PDB entry 3MRM | X-ray diffraction, 1.90 A resolution | chains A and B of the 3 polymer chains in the assembly

== Chain A ==
Name: HLA class I histocompatibility antigen, A-2 alpha chain
Source organism: Homo sapiens
Notes: fragment: HLA-A*0201 alpha chain, UNP resiude 25-300
Reference sequence: P01892 (1A02_HUMAN); residues 1-276 here correspond to UniProt positions 25-300 (UniProt number = residue number + 24)
Chain sequence (293 residues; row label = number of the first residue in the row):
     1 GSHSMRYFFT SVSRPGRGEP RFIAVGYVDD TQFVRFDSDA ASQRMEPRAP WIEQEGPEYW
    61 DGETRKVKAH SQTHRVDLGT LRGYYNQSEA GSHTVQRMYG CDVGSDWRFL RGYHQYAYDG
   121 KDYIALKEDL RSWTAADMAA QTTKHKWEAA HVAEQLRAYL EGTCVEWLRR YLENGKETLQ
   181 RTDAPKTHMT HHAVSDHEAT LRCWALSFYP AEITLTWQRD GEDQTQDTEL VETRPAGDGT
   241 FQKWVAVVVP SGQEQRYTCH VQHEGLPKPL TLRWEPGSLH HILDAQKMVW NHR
Disordered / not traced: 276-293
Cystine bridges: Cys101-Cys164, Cys203-Cys259
Differences from the reference sequence: engineered mutation Val245 (Ala269 in P01892); expression tag (277-293)

== Chain B ==
Name: Beta-2-microglobulin
Source organism: Homo sapiens
Reference sequence: P61769 (B2MG_HUMAN); residues 1-99 here correspond to UniProt positions 21-119 (UniProt number = residue number + 20)
Chain sequence (100 residues; row label = number of the first residue in the row; numbering starts at 0):
     0 MIQRTPKIQV YSRHPAENGK SNFLNCYVSG FHPSDIEVDL LKNGERIEKV EHSDLSFSKD
    60 WSFYLLYYTE FTPTEKDEYA CRVNHVTLSQ PKIVKWDRDM
Cystine bridges: Cys25-Cys80
Differences from the reference sequence: expression tag (0)
Swiss-Prot annotation at these positions:
  - modified residue: Gln2 (Pyrrolidone carboxylic acid)
  - glycosylation: Ile1 (N-linked (Glc) (glycation) isoleucine), Lys19 (N-linked (Glc) (glycation) lysine), Lys41 (N-linked (Glc) (glycation) lysine), Lys48 (N-linked (Glc) (glycation) lysine), Lys58 (N-linked (Glc) (glycation) lysine), Lys91 (N-linked (Glc) (glycation) lysine), Lys94 (N-linked (Glc) (glycation) lysine)

== How chain A and chain B interact ==
Pairs across the interface (61; chain A residue first):
  Phe8(A) with Ser55(B); Phe56(B)
  Phe9(A) with Phe56(B)
  Thr10(A) with Phe56(B); Phe62(B)
  Val12(A) with Ser33(B)
  Ile23(A) with Leu54(B)
  Val25(A) with Asp53(B); Leu54(B); Ser55(B)
  Tyr27(A) with Ser55(B); Tyr63(B), hydrogen bond
  Gln32(A) with Asp53(B), hydrogen bond
  Arg35(A) with Asp53(B), salt bridge
  Arg48(A) with Asp53(B), salt bridge
  His93(A) with Met0(B)
  Gln96(A) with His31(B), hydrogen bond; Phe56(B); Trp60(B), hydrogen bond (side chain-backbone); Phe62(B)
  Arg97(A) with Phe56(B)
  Met98(A) with Lys58(B)
  Gln115(A) with Lys58(B), hydrogen bond; Trp60(B)
  Tyr116(A) with Trp60(B)
  Ala117(A) with Trp60(B)
  Asp119(A) with Met0(B); Ile1(B); His31(B)
  Gly120(A) with Ile1(B); Arg3(B), hydrogen bond (backbone-side chain); His31(B); Trp60(B)
  Lys121(A) with Ile1(B)
  Asp122(A) with Trp60(B), hydrogen bond
  His192(A) with Asp98(B), salt bridge
  Arg202(A) with Asp98(B), hydrogen bond (side chain-backbone); Met99(B), hydrogen bond
  Trp204(A) with Asp98(B); Met99(B)
  Val231(A) with Gln8(B)
  Glu232(A) with Lys6(B); Gln8(B), hydrogen bond (backbone-side chain); Tyr26(B); Ser28(B), hydrogen bond
  Arg234(A) with Gln8(B), hydrogen bond; Tyr10(B); Met99(B), hydrogen bond (side chain-backbone)
  Pro235(A) with Tyr10(B), hydrogen bond (backbone-side chain); Asn24(B); Tyr26(B); Leu65(B), hydrophobic
  Ala236(A) with Arg12(B), hydrogen bond (backbone-side chain); Asn24(B), hydrogen bond (backbone-side chain)
  Gly237(A) with Arg12(B); Leu65(B)
  Asp238(A) with Arg12(B)
  Gln242(A) with Tyr10(B); Ser11(B); Arg12(B), hydrogen bond (side chain-backbone)
  Trp244(A) with Met99(B), hydrogen bond (side chain-backbone)
Interface residues without a listed pair, chain A (37 interface residues in all): Thr94, Arg111, Leu206, Thr233
Interface residues without a listed pair, chain B (27 interface residues in all): His13, Pro14, Asp59

== Overview ==
Chain A and chain B form an interface of 37 and 27 residues respectively, with 18 hydrogen bonds and 3 salt
bridges. Among the polar pairs are Arg35(A)-Asp53(B), Arg48(A)-Asp53(B) and His192(A)-Asp98(B).
Here chain A is HLA class I histocompatibility antigen, A-2 alpha chain and chain B is Beta-2-microglobulin,
both from Homo sapiens. Entry 3MRM (Crystal Structure of MHC class I HLA-A2 molecule complexed with HCV
NS3-1406-1415 decapeptide) was determined by X-ray diffraction.
